Entry 4A3G (X-ray diffraction, 3.50 A resolution); this record covers chains B and T of the 15 polymer chains in the assembly.

[Chain B]
Name: DNA-directed RNA polymerase II subunit RPB2
Organism: Saccharomyces cerevisiae
Notes: EC 2.7.7.6
UniProtKB: P08518 (RPB2_YEAST); numbering as in UniProt (aligned over 1-1224)
Chain sequence (1224 residues; numbered 1 to 1224; the number before each row is that of its first residue):
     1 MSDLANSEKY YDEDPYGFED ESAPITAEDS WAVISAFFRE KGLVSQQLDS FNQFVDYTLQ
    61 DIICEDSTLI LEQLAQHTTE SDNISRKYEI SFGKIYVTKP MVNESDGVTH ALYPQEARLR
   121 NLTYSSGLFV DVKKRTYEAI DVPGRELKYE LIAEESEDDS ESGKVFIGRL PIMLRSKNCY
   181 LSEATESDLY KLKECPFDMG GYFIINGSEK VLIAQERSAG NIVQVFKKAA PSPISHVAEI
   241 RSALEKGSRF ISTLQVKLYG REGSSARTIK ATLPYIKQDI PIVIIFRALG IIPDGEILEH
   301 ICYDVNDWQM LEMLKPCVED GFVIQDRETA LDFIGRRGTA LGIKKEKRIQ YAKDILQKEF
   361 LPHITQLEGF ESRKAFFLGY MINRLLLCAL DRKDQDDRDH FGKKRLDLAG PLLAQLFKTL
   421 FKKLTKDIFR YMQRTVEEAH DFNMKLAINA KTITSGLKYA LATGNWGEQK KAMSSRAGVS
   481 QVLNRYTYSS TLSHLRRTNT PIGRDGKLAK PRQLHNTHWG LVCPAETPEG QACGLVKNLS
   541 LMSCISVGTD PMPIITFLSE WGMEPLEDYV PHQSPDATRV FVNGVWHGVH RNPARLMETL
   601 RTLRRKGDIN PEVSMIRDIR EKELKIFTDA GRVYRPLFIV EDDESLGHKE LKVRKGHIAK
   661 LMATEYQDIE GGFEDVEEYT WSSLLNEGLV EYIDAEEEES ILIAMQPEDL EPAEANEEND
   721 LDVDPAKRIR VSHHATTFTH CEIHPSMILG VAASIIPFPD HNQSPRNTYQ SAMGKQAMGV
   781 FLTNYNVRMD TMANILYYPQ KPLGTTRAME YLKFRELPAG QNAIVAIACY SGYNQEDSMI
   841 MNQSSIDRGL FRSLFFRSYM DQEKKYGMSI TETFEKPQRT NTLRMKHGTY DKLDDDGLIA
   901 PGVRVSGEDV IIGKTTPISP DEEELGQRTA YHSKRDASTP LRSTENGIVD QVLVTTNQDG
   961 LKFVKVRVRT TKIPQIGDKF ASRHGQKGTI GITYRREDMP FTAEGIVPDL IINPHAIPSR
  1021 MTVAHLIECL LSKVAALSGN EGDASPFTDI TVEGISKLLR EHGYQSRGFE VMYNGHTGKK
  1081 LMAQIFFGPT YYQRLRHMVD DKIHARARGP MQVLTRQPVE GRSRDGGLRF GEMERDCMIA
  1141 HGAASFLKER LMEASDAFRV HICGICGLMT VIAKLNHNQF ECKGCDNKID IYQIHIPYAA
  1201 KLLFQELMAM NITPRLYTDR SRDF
Unresolved in the structure: 1-19, 71-89, 135-163, 438-445, 503-508, 669-677, 716-721, 920-932
Metal / ion sites: Zn2+: Cys1163, Cys1166, Cys1182, Cys1185
What the authors report for this chain:
  - binding site for the 2-nt RNA strand: Lys979, Lys987

[Chain T]
Molecule: 27-nt DNA strand
Sequence (27 nucleotides; each row starts with the number of its first residue):
     4 AGCGCAGTTG TGCTATGAUA TTTTTAT
Unresolved in the structure: 4-7, 23-30
Modified / non-standard residues: BRU (5-bromo-2'-deoxyuridine-5'-monophosphate) at position 22

[Interface between chain B and chain T]
Residue-residue contacts (11; chain B residue first):
  Arg942(B) with BRU_22(T), hydrogen bond to the phosphate
  Glu1120(B) with BRU_22(T), phosphate contact
  Gly1121(B) with BRU_22(T), phosphate contact
  Arg1122(B) with BRU_22(T), hydrogen bond to the phosphate
  Ser1123(B) with BRU_22(T), phosphate contact
  Arg1124(B) with BRU_22(T), sugar contact
  Leu1128(B) with DA21(T), phosphate contact
  Arg1129(B) with DG20(T), salt bridge to the phosphate; DA21(T), hydrogen bond to the phosphate
  Gly1131(B) with DG20(T), phosphate contact
  Met1133(B) with DT19(T), sugar contact
Also at the interface, not in a pair above, chain B (14 interface residues in all): His1104, Gly1127, Glu1132, Glu1134

[In short]
14 residues of chain B and 4 residues of chain T are in contact; the contacts include 3 hydrogen bonds and 1
salt bridge. Polar contacts include Arg942(B)-BRU_22(T), Arg1122(B)-BRU_22(T) and Arg1129(B)-DA21(T).
Cys1163(B), Cys1166(B), Cys1182(B) and Cys1185(B) coordinate Zn2+. The paper reports a binding site for the
2-nt RNA strand at Lys979(B) and Lys987(B).
Chain B is DNA-directed RNA polymerase II subunit RPB2 (Saccharomyces cerevisiae) and chain T is a 27-nt DNA
strand; the structure, RNA Polymerase II initial transcribing complex with a 2nt DNA-RNA hybrid, was
determined by X-ray diffraction (same publication as 4A3B, 4A3C, 4A3D, 4A3E, 4A3F, 4A3I and 4 further
entries).
